PDB entry 7APJ | X-ray diffraction, 2.05 A resolution | chains A and B

# Chain A
Name: RAC-alpha serine/threonine-protein kinase, Non-specific serine/threonine protein kinase
Organism: Homo sapiens
Notes: EC 2.7.11.1
UniProt: chimeric construct of P31749, M4MD44: residues 1-119 from P31749 (AKT1_HUMAN) positions 1-119 (same numbers); residues 120-126 from M4MD44 positions 121-127 (UniProt number = residue number + 1); residues 127-438 from P31749 (AKT1_HUMAN) positions 134-445 (UniProt number = residue number + 7)
Amino-acid sequence (440 residues; numbered -1 to 438; the number before each row is that of its first residue; numbers below 1 keep their minus sign (Ala-1 is residue -1)):
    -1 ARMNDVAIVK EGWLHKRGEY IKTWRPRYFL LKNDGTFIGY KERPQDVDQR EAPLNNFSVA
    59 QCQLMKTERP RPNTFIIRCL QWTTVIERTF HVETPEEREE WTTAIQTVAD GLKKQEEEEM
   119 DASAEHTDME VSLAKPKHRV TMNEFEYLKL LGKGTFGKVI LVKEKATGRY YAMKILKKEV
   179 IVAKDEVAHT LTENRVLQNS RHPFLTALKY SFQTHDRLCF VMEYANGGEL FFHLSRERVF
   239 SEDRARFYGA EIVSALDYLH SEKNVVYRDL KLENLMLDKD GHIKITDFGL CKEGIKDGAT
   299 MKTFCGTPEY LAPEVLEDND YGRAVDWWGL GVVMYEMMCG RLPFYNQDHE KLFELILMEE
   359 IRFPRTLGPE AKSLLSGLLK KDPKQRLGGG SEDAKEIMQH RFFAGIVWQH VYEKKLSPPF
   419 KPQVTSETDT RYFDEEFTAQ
Not modelled in the structure: -1 to 2, 132-137, 152-155, 178-194, 287-304, 433-438
Sequence notes: expression tag (-1 to 0); engineered mutation Asn2 (Ser in P31749)
Curated features (UniProtKB/Swiss-Prot):
  - binding site (1D-myo-inositol 1,3,4,5-tetrakisphosphate): Lys14 to Ile19, Arg23 to Arg25, Asn53, Arg86
  - modified residue: Lys14 (N6-acetyllysine), Lys20 (N6-acetyllysine), Tyr169 (Phosphotyrosine), Thr301 (Phosphothreonine)
  - active site: Asp267 (Proton acceptor)
  - binding site (ATP): Leu149 to Val157, Lys172
  - glycosylation (O-linked (GlcNAc) threonine): Thr298, Thr305
  - cross-link: Lys277 (Glycyl lysine isopeptide (Lys-Gly) (interchain with G-Cter in ubiquitin))
From the paper describing this entry:
  - contacts within the chain: Glu17-Arg86 (salt bridge), Tyr18-Leu309, Tyr18-Val313, Tyr18-Leu314, Arg266-Tyr319 (cation-pi contact), Tyr18-Phe351
  - mutagenesis - R137A: unchanged catalytic activity on PIP3
  - post-translational modification sites: Thr301 (citing earlier work)
  - conformationally variable residues (order/disorder transition): Lys147 to Gly150, Ile173 to Leu189, Lys282 to Met299

# Chain B
Name: NB41
Organism: Lama glama
Amino-acid sequence (126 residues; numbered 1 to 126; the number before each row is that of its first residue):
     1 QVQLVESGGG LVQAGGSLRL SCAASGIDVR IKTMAWYRQA PGKQRELLAS VLVSGSTNYA
    61 DPVKGRFTIS RDNAKNTVYL QMNKLIPDDT AVYYCNTYGR LRRDVWGPGT QVTVSSHHHH
   121 HHEPEA
Not modelled in the structure: 1-2, 120-126
Cystine bridges: Cys22-Cys95

# Interface between chain A and chain B
Pairs across the interface - 33 pairs, chain A then chain B:
  Glu115(A) - Arg103(B)  salt bridge
  Asp119(A) - Lys32(B)  salt bridge
  Asp119(A) - Thr33(B)  hydrogen bond (backbone-backbone)
  Asp119(A) - Tyr98(B)
  Asp119(A) - Gly99(B)  hydrogen bond (side chain-backbone)
  Ala120(A) - Ile31(B)
  Ala120(A) - Thr33(B)
  Ala120(A) - Val53(B)
  Ala122(A) - Thr33(B)  hydrogen bond (backbone-side chain)
  Ala122(A) - Leu52(B)
  Ala122(A) - Tyr98(B)  hydrophobic
  His124(A) - Leu47(B)
  His124(A) - Ser50(B)  hydrogen bond
  His124(A) - Asn58(B)
  Asp126(A) - Tyr98(B)
  Asp126(A) - Leu101(B)
  Asp126(A) - Arg102(B)  hydrogen bond (backbone-side chain)
  Met127(A) - Thr33(B)
  Met127(A) - Ala35(B)  hydrophobic
  Met127(A) - Tyr37(B)  hydrogen bond (backbone-side chain)
  Met127(A) - Leu47(B)
  Met127(A) - Asn96(B)
  Met127(A) - Thr97(B)
  Met127(A) - Tyr98(B)
  Met127(A) - Leu101(B)
  Glu128(A) - Leu47(B)
  Glu128(A) - Leu101(B)
  Glu128(A) - Arg102(B)  hydrogen bond (backbone-side chain)
  Val129(A) - Arg45(B)
  Val129(A) - Glu46(B)
  Val129(A) - Leu47(B)
  Val129(A) - Arg102(B)
  Leu131(A) - Arg102(B)
Other interface residues (no listed pair), chain A (14 interface residues in all): Glu116, Met118, Glu123, Ser130
Other interface residues (no listed pair), chain B (21 interface residues in all): Ala49, Tyr59

# Summary
Chain A and chain B form an interface of 14 and 21 residues respectively, with 7 hydrogen bonds and 2 salt
bridges. Polar contacts include Glu115(A)-Arg103(B), Asp119(A)-Lys32(B) and Asp119(A)-Gly99(B). The paper
reports that R137A of chain A leaves catalytic activity on PIP3 unchanged; a modification site at Thr301(A).
Chain A is RAC-alpha serine/threonine-protein kinase, Non-specific serine/threonine protein kinase (Homo
sapiens) and chain B is NB41 (Lama glama); the structure, Structure of autoinhibited Akt1 reveals mechanism of
PIP3-mediated activation, was determined by X-ray diffraction.
